4R2P - chains A and B of the 3 polymer chains in the assembly; structure by X-ray diffraction, 1.79 A resolution.

# Chain A
Protein: Wilms tumor protein, isoform 4/CRA_a
From: Homo sapiens
Notes: fragment: Zinc Finger 2-4
Reference sequence: P19544 (WT1_HUMAN); numbering as in UniProt (aligned over 350-437)
Amino-acid sequence (93 residues; row label = number of the first residue in the row):
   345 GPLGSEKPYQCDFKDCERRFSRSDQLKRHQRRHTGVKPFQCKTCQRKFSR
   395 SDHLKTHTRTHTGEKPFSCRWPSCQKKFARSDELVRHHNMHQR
Unresolved in the structure: 345-348
Differences from the reference sequence: expression tag (345-349)
Metal / ion sites: Zn2+ site 1: Cys355, Cys360, His373, His377; Zn2+ site 2: Cys385, Cys388, His401, His405; Zn2+ site 3: Cys413, Cys418, His431, His435
Swiss-Prot annotation at these positions:
  - zinc finger: Tyr353 to His377 (C2H2-type 2), Phe383 to His405 (C2H2-type 3)
  - region (Important for interaction with target DNA): Ser367 to Lys381, Ser393 to His401
  - natural variant: Cys355 (C355G: In WT1; C355Y: In DDS), Cys360 (C360G: In DDS; C360Y: In DDS), Phe364 (F364L: In NPHS4), Arg366 (R366C: In WT1, DDS and MEACHS; R366H: In DDS and WT1; R366L: In DDS), Gln369 (Q369P: In DDS), His373 (H373Q: In DDS and WT1; H373Y: In DDS), His377 (H377R: In DDS; H377Y: In NPHS4), Gly379 (G379C: In NPHS4), Phe383 (F383L: In NPHS4), Cys385 (C385R: In DDS), Cys388 (C388F: In DDS; C388R: In NPHS4; C388Y: In DDS), Phe392 (F392L: In FS), 6 further natural variant entries in UniProt
  - mutagenesis: Arg366 (R366A: Strongly reduced binding of DNA and RNA), Arg372 (R372A: Strongly reduced binding of DNA and RNA), Arg394 (R394A/S: Strongly reduced binding of DNA and RNA)
What the authors report for this chain:
  - binding site for the 11-nt DNA strand (chain B): Arg366, Gln369, Arg372
  - conformationally variable residues (side-chain flip): Gln369, Arg372
  - mutagenesis - E427Q: unchanged binding to 5hmCx2 or 5fCx2
  - mutagenesis - E427Q: increased binding to 5caCx2
  - mutagenesis - Q369P/E427P: decreased binding to unmodified C

# Chain B
Molecule: 11-nt DNA strand
Sequence (11 nucleotides; row label = number of the first residue in the row):
     1 AGCGTGGGXGT
Modified residues: 5HC (2'-deoxy-5-(hydroxymethyl)cytidine 5'-(dihydrogen phosphate)) at position 9

# Chain A / chain B interface
Pairs across the interface (30):
  Arg362(A) - DG7(B)  sugar contact
  Phe364(A) - DG7(B)  phosphate contact
  Phe364(A) - DG8(B)  phosphate contact
  Arg366(A) - 5HC_9(B)  base contact
  Arg366(A) - DG10(B)  hydrogen bond to the base
  Arg366(A) - DT11(B)  hydrogen bond to the base
  Gln369(A) - DG8(B)  hydrogen bond to the phosphate
  Gln369(A) - 5HC_9(B)  base contact
  Arg372(A) - DG7(B)  base contact
  Arg372(A) - DG8(B)  hydrogen bond to the base
  Arg372(A) - 5HC_9(B)  base contact
  His373(A) - DG7(B)  salt bridge to the phosphate
  Arg376(A) - DG6(B)  phosphate contact
  Arg390(A) - DG4(B)  phosphate contact
  Phe392(A) - DT5(B)  phosphate contact
  Ser393(A) - DG6(B)  hydrogen bond to the phosphate
  Arg394(A) - DG6(B)  hydrogen bond to the base
  Arg394(A) - DG7(B)  hydrogen bond to the base
  His397(A) - DT5(B)  stacking on the base
  His397(A) - DG6(B)  hydrogen bond to the base
  His401(A) - DG4(B)  salt bridge to the phosphate
  Thr404(A) - DC3(B)  phosphate contact
  Arg424(A) - DC3(B)  base contact
  Arg424(A) - DG4(B)  hydrogen bond to the base
  Arg424(A) - DT5(B)  hydrogen bond to the base
  Glu427(A) - DG2(B)  sugar contact
  Glu427(A) - DC3(B)  base contact
  Arg430(A) - DA1(B)  base contact
  Arg430(A) - DG2(B)  hydrogen bond to the base
  Arg430(A) - DC3(B)  base contact
Also at the interface, not in a pair above, chain A (23 interface residues in all): Lys381, Asp396, Thr400, Lys409, Phe422, Asp426

# Summary
23 residues of chain A face 11 of chain B across their interface, with 11 hydrogen bonds, 2 salt bridges and 1
aromatic stacking contact. Polar pairs include Arg366(A)-DG10(B), Arg366(A)-DT11(B) and Arg372(A)-DG8(B). The
paper reports a binding site for the 11-nt DNA strand (chain B) at Arg366(A), Gln369(A) and Arg372(A); E427Q
of chain A increases binding to 5caCx2.
Here chain A is Wilms tumor protein, isoform 4/CRA_a (Homo sapiens) and chain B is an 11-nt DNA strand. Entry
4R2P (Wilms Tumor Protein (WT1) zinc fingers in complex with hydroxymethylated DNA) was determined by X-ray
diffraction together with 4R2A, 4R2C, 4R2D, 4R2E, 4R2Q, 4R2R and 4R2S from the same study.
